4BX3 - chains A and B; structure by X-ray diffraction, 2.19 A resolution.

# Chain A (and B)
Molecule: Pyridoxal phosphate phosphatase
Organism: Mus musculus
Notes: EC 3.1.3.74, 3.1.3.3; chain B of this document is another copy of the same molecule, construct and numbering; everything in this record applies to it too
Reference sequence: P60487 (PLPP_MOUSE); numbering as in UniProt (aligned over 1-292)
Amino-acid sequence (293 residues; numbered 0 to 292; the number before each row is that of its first residue; numbering starts at 0):
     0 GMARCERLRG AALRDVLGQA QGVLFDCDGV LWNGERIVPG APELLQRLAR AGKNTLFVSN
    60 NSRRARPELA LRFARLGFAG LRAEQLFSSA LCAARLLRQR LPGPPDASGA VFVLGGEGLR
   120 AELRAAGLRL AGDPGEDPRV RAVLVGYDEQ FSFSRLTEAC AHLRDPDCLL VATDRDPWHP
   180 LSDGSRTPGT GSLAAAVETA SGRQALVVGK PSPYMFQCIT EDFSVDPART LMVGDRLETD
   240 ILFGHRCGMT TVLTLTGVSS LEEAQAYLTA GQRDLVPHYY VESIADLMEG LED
Unresolved in the structure: 291-292 (chain B: 0, 292)
Cystine bridges: C91-C217
Construct notes: expression tag (0); conflict P101 (Ser in P60487)
Metal / ion sites: Mg2+: D25, D27, D234
Swiss-Prot annotation at these positions:
  - active site: D25 (Nucleophile), D27 (Proton donor)
  - binding site (Mg(2+)): D25, D27, D234
  - binding site (substrate): S58 to N60, H178, K209
  - mutagenesis: A194 to A195 (Abolishes homodimerization. Strongly decreases affinity for pyridoxal phosphate)
What the authors report for this chain:
  - self-association interface (contacts with another copy of this molecule); pairs are residue here / residue on that copy: R163-G183 (hydrogen bond), R185-R163 (pi stacking), A194, A195

# How chain A and chain B interact
Contacting residue pairs (45; chain A residue first):
  Y146(A) - F152(B)  hydrophobic
  D147(A) - F152(B)
  E148(A) - F152(B)
  F150(A) - F150(B)  hydrophobic
  F150(A) - S151(B)
  F150(A) - F152(B)  hydrogen bond (backbone-backbone)
  S151(A) - F150(B)
  F152(A) - Y146(B)
  F152(A) - D147(B)
  F152(A) - E148(B)
  F152(A) - F150(B)  hydrogen bond (backbone-backbone)
  F152(A) - T186(B)
  F152(A) - P187(B)
  L155(A) - P187(B)  hydrophobic
  T156(A) - R185(B)
  T156(A) - P187(B)
  R163(A) - G183(B)
  R163(A) - R185(B)
  P176(A) - T198(B)
  P176(A) - A199(B)
  W177(A) - A199(B)
  G183(A) - R163(B)  hydrogen bond (backbone-side chain)
  S184(A) - R163(B)
  R185(A) - T156(B)
  R185(A) - R163(B)  hydrogen bond (backbone-side chain)
  T186(A) - F152(B)
  P187(A) - F152(B)
  P187(A) - L155(B)  hydrophobic
  P187(A) - T156(B)
  P187(A) - A199(B)  hydrophobic
  G190(A) - T198(B)
  S191(A) - L155(B)
  S191(A) - A195(B)
  S191(A) - T198(B)
  S191(A) - A199(B)
  A194(A) - T198(B)
  A195(A) - S191(B)
  T198(A) - P176(B)
  T198(A) - G190(B)
  T198(A) - S191(B)
  T198(A) - A194(B)
  A199(A) - P176(B)
  A199(A) - W177(B)
  A199(A) - P187(B)  hydrophobic
  A199(A) - S191(B)
Interface residues without a listed pair, chain A (23 interface residues in all): L192
Interface residues without a listed pair, chain B (23 interface residues in all): S184, L192

# Summary
Chain A and chain B each contribute 23 residues to their interface; the contacts include 4 hydrogen bonds.
Polar pairs include G183(A)-R163(B), R185(A)-R163(B) and F150(A)-F152(B). From the paper: a self-association
interface involving R163(A), G183(A) and R185(A) among others.
Chain A and chain B are both Pyridoxal phosphate phosphatase (Mus musculus); the structure, Crystal Structure
of murine Chronophin (Pyridoxal Phosphate Phosphatase), was determined by X-ray diffraction, deposited
together with 4BX0 and 4BX2.
